PDB entry 6CAV | X-ray diffraction, 2.60 A resolution | chain A

# Chain A
Name: Bifunctional AAC/APH
Source organism: Staphylococcus aureus
Notes: EC 2.3.1.-, 2.7.1.190
UniProtKB: P0A0C1 (AACA_STAAU); residues 175-479 here = UniProt positions 175-479
Sequence (305 residues; each row starts with the number of its first residue):
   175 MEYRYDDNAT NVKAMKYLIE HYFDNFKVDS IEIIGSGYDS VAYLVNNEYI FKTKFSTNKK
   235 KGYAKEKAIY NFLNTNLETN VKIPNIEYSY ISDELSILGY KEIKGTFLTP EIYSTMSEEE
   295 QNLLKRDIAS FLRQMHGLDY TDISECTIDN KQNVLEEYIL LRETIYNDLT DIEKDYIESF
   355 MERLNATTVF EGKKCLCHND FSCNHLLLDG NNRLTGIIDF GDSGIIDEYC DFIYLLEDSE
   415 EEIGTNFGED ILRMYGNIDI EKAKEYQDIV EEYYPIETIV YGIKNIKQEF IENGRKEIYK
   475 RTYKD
Disordered / not traced: 175-182, 230-236, 478-479
Metal / ion sites: Mg2+ site 1: D393 (together with GMP-PNP)
Residues lining bound ligands:
  - Dibekacin (84D): D374, S376, N378, H379, D396, Y408, E411, S413, E415, E416, E445, Y448, E451
  - GMP-PNP (GNP; phosphoaminophosphonic acid-guanylate ester): I208, G209, S210, G211, S214, A216, I224, K226, Y237, E240, Y274, K275, E276, I277, F281, N378, H379, L381, I392, D393
What the authors report for this chain:
  - binding site for Dibekacin: S376, Y448

# In short
Bound to chain A: GMP-PNP and Dibekacin. The paper reports a binding site for Dibekacin at S376 and Y448.
Chain A is Bifunctional AAC/APH (Staphylococcus aureus); the structure, Aminoglycoside Phosphotransferase
(2'')-Ia in complex with GMPPNP, Magnesium, and Dibekacin, was determined by X-ray diffraction (same
publication as 6C5U, 6CEY, 6CGD, 6CGG and 6CH4).
